PDB entry 4S3M | X-ray diffraction, 2.60 A resolution | chains A and B

# Chain A (and B)
Name: 2-dehydropantoate 2-reductase
Source organism: Staphylococcus aureus subsp. aureus Mu50
Notes: EC 1.1.1.169; chain B of this document is another copy of the same molecule, construct and numbering; everything in this record applies to it too
UniProtKB: Q99R37 (Q99R37_STAAM); residues 3-286 here correspond to UniProt positions 2-285 (UniProt number = residue number - 1)
Sequence (294 residues; each row starts with the number of its first residue):
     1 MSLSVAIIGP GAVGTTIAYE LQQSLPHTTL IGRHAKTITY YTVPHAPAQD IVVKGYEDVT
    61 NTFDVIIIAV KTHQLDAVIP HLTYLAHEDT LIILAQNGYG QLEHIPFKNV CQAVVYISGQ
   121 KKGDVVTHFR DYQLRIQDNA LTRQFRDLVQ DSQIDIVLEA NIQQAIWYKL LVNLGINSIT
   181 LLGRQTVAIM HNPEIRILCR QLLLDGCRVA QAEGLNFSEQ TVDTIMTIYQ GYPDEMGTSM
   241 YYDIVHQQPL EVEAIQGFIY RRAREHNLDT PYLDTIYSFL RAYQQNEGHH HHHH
Not modelled in the structure: 1-2, 233-250, 284-294 (chain B: 1-3, 231-249, 286-294)
Sequence notes: expression tag (1-2, 287-294); engineered mutation L181 (Ala180 in Q99R37)
Ligand contacts: NADP (NAP; NADP nicotinamide-adenine-dinucleotide phosphate): I8, G9, P10, G11, A12, V13, G14, I31, G32, R33, K36, Y56, A69, V70, K71, T72, Q74, A77, V78, A95, Q96, N97, V115, I117, S118, G119, K121, K169, E251
What the authors report for this chain:
  - conformationally variable residues (order/disorder transition): G231 to P249, P233 to L250

# Chain A / chain B interface
Contacting residue pairs - 10 pairs, chain A then chain B:
  R135(A) - H45(B)  hydrogen bond (side chain-backbone)
  V157(A) - H45(B)
  L158(A) - H45(B)
  E159(A) - H45(B)  salt bridge
  Y168(A) - P47(B)
  Q220(A) - Y19(B)
  Q220(A) - E20(B)  hydrogen bond
  Q220(A) - Q153(B)
  T224(A) - Y19(B)
  T224(A) - Q49(B)
Other interface residues (no listed pair), chain A (9 interface residues in all): D223, I228
Other interface residues (no listed pair), chain B (7 interface residues in all): Q23

# Summary
The interface between chain A and chain B involves 9 residues on one side and 7 on the other; the contacts
include 2 hydrogen bonds and 1 salt bridge. Polar contacts include E159(A)-H45(B), R135(A)-H45(B) and
Q220(A)-E20(B). Chain A binds NADP. From the paper: conformational variability at G231(A) and P233(A).
Chain A and chain B are both 2-dehydropantoate 2-reductase (Staphylococcus aureus subsp. aureus Mu50); the
structure, Evidence of kinetic cooperativity in dimeric Ketopantoate Reductase from Staphylococcus aureus, was
determined by X-ray diffraction (same publication as 4YCA).
